7KWH - chains F and I of the 12 polymer chains in the assembly; structure by X-ray diffraction, 2.90 A resolution.

# Chain F (and I)
Molecule: Spermidine N(1)-acetyltransferase
From: Vibrio cholerae serotype O1 (strain ATCC 39315 / El Tor Inaba N16961)
Notes: EC 2.3.1.57; chain I of this document is another copy of the same molecule, construct and numbering; everything in this record applies to it too
Reference sequence: Q9KL03 (ATDA_VIBCH); numbering as in UniProt (aligned over 1-173)
Sequence (173 residues; each row starts with the number of its first residue):
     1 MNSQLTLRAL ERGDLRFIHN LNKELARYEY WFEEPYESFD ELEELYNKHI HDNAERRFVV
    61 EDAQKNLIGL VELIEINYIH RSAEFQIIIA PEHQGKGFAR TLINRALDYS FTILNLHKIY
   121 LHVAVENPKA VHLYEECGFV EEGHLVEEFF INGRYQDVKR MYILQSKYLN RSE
Disordered / not traced: 1-4, 171-173
Differences from the reference sequence: engineered mutation Lys23 (Asn in Q9KL03), Glu24 (Asn in Q9KL03), Leu25 (Arg in Q9KL03), Ala26 (Asn in Q9KL03), Arg27 (Ile in Q9KL03), Tyr28 (Met in Q9KL03), Glu29 (Ser in Q9KL03)
UniProt features mapped onto this chain:
  - active site: Tyr134 (Proton donor)
  - binding site (Mg(2+)): Glu33, Glu75
  - binding site (spermidine): Glu33, Glu41
  - binding site (spermine): Glu33, Glu41, His49 to Asp52, Glu84 to Gln86
  - binding site (acetyl-CoA): Ile87 to Ile89, Gln94 to Arg100, Asn127 to Glu136
  - site: Glu84 (Could be important for selectivity toward long polyamines)
Reported in the primary citation:
  - mutagenesis - N152L (1.2-fold): increased catalytic activity

# Chain F / chain I interface
Contacting residue pairs (36):
  Leu7(F) - Leu25(I)  hydrophobic
  Arg8(F) - Glu24(I)
  Ala9(F) - Glu24(I)
  Ala9(F) - Glu37(I)
  Ala9(F) - Ser38(I)
  Leu10(F) - Ser38(I)
  Glu11(F) - Ser38(I)
  Glu11(F) - Phe39(I)  hydrogen bond (side chain-backbone)
  Glu11(F) - Asp40(I)  hydrogen bond (side chain-backbone)
  Arg12(F) - Asp40(I)  salt bridge
  Arg12(F) - Glu44(I)  salt bridge
  Tyr46(F) - Asp40(I)
  Ile50(F) - Glu41(I)
  Ile50(F) - Glu44(I)
  His51(F) - Glu41(I)  hydrogen bond (side chain-backbone)
  His51(F) - Glu44(I)
  His51(F) - Leu45(I)
  Asn53(F) - Tyr28(I)
  Asn53(F) - Pro35(I)
  Arg56(F) - Tyr28(I)  hydrogen bond
  Arg56(F) - Glu37(I)  salt bridge
  Phe58(F) - Leu25(I)  hydrophobic
  Phe58(F) - Glu37(I)
  Tyr109(F) - Leu25(I)  hydrophobic
  Tyr109(F) - Glu37(I)  hydrogen bond
  Phe111(F) - Phe150(I)
  Thr112(F) - Phe150(I)
  Thr112(F) - Asn152(I)
  Thr112(F) - Gly153(I)  hydrogen bond (backbone-backbone)
  Ile113(F) - Leu25(I)
  Ile113(F) - Ala26(I)
  Leu114(F) - Tyr28(I)  hydrophobic
  Asn115(F) - Phe150(I)
  Asn115(F) - Tyr155(I)  hydrogen bond
  Gln165(F) - Phe150(I)
  Leu169(F) - Gly153(I)
Other interface residues (no listed pair), chain F (21 interface residues in all): Arg57
Other interface residues (no listed pair), chain I (18 interface residues in all): His19, Ile151

# In short
21 residues of chain F face 18 of chain I across their interface; the contacts include 7 hydrogen bonds and 3
salt bridges. Polar contacts include Arg12(F)-Asp40(I), Arg12(F)-Glu44(I) and Arg56(F)-Glu37(I). From the
paper: N152L of chain F increases catalytic activity.
Both chains are Spermidine N(1)-acetyltransferase (Vibrio cholerae serotype O1 (strain ATCC 39315 / El Tor
Inaba N16961)). Entry 7KWH (Spermidine N-acetyltransferase SpeG K23-Y30 chimera from Vibrio cholerae and
hSSAT) was determined by X-ray diffraction, deposited together with 7KWJ, 7KWQ, 7KWX, 7KX2 and 7KX3.
